Entry 4Y24 (X-ray diffraction, 2.32 A resolution); this record covers chains A and B.

# Chain A (and B)
Name: Galectin-1
Organism: Homo sapiens
Notes: chain B of this document is another copy of the same molecule, construct and numbering; everything in this record applies to it too
Reference sequence: P09382 (LEG1_HUMAN); residues 2-134 here correspond to UniProt positions 3-135 (UniProt number = residue number + 1)
Sequence (154 residues; each row starts with the number of its first residue; numbers below 1 keep their minus sign (Met-19 is residue -19)):
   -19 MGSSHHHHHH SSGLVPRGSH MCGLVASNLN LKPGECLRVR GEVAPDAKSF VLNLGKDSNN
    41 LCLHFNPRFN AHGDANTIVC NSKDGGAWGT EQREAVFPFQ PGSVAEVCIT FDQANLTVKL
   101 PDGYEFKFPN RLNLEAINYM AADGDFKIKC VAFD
Not modelled in the structure: -19 to 1
Differences from the reference sequence: expression tag (-19 to 1)
Ligand contacts: TD2 (3-deoxy-3-[4-(3-fluorophenyl)-1H-1,2,3-triazol-1-yl]-beta-D-galactopyranosyl 3-deoxy-3-[4-(3-fluorophenyl)-1H-1,2,3-triazol-1-yl]-1-thio-beta-D-galactopyranoside): Ser29, Phe30, Val31, His44, Asn46, Arg48, His52, Gly53, Asp54, Val59, Asn61, Trp68, Glu71, Arg73, Asp123, Gly124
Swiss-Prot annotation at these positions:
  - binding site (a beta-D-galactoside): His44 to Arg48, His52, Asn61, Trp68 to Glu71
  - modified residue: Lys12 (N6-acetyllysine), Lys28 (N6-acetyllysine), Ser29 (Phosphoserine), Lys107 (N6-acetyllysine), Lys127 (N6-acetyllysine)
From the paper describing this entry:
  - binding site for TD2: Ser29, Val31, Asp54, Trp68, Arg73
  - contacts within the chain: Asp54-Arg73, Glu71-Arg73

# Chain A / chain B interface
Residue-residue contacts - 27 pairs, chain A then chain B:
  Gly3(A) - Asn8(B)  hydrogen bond (backbone-side chain)
  Leu4(A) - Ser7(B)
  Leu4(A) - Leu9(B)  hydrophobic
  Leu4(A) - Phe133(B)  hydrophobic
  Val5(A) - Val5(B)
  Val5(A) - Ala6(B)
  Val5(A) - Ser7(B)  hydrogen bond (backbone-backbone)
  Val5(A) - Asn8(B)
  Ala6(A) - Val5(B)
  Ser7(A) - Leu4(B)
  Ser7(A) - Val5(B)  hydrogen bond (backbone-backbone)
  Asn8(A) - Cys2(B)  hydrogen bond (side chain-backbone)
  Asn8(A) - Gly3(B)  hydrogen bond (side chain-backbone)
  Asn8(A) - Leu4(B)
  Asn8(A) - Val5(B)
  Leu9(A) - Leu4(B)  hydrophobic
  Ile128(A) - Phe133(B)
  Lys129(A) - Ala132(B)
  Lys129(A) - Phe133(B)  hydrogen bond (backbone-backbone)
  Cys130(A) - Val131(B)
  Val131(A) - Cys130(B)
  Val131(A) - Val131(B)  hydrogen bond (backbone-backbone)
  Ala132(A) - Lys129(B)
  Phe133(A) - Leu4(B)  hydrophobic
  Phe133(A) - Ile128(B)
  Phe133(A) - Lys129(B)  hydrogen bond (backbone-backbone)
  Asp134(A) - Lys129(B)
Other interface residues (no listed pair), chain A (15 interface residues in all): Cys2

# Overview
The interface between chain A and chain B involves 15 residues on one side and 14 on the other; the contacts
include 8 hydrogen bonds. Polar contacts include Gly3(A)-Asn8(B), Asn8(A)-Cys2(B) and Val5(A)-Ser7(B). From
the paper: a binding site for TD2 at Ser29(A), Val31(A) and Asp54(A) among others; contacts within the chain
involving Asp54(A), Arg73(A) and Glu71(A).
Chain A and chain B are both Galectin-1 (Homo sapiens); the structure, Complex of human Galectin-1 and TD-139,
was determined by X-ray diffraction, deposited together with 5H9P, 5H9Q, 5H9R and 5H9S.
